PDB entry 5C4J | X-ray diffraction, 4.00 A resolution | chains A and U of the 13 polymer chains in the assembly

Chain A:
Name: DNA-directed RNA polymerase II subunit RPB1
Source organism: Saccharomyces cerevisiae (strain ATCC 204508 / S288c)
Notes: EC 2.7.7.6
Reference sequence: P04050 (RPB1_YEAST); residues 1-1733 here = UniProt positions 1-1733
Amino-acid sequence (1733 residues; numbered 1 to 1733; the number before each row is that of its first residue):
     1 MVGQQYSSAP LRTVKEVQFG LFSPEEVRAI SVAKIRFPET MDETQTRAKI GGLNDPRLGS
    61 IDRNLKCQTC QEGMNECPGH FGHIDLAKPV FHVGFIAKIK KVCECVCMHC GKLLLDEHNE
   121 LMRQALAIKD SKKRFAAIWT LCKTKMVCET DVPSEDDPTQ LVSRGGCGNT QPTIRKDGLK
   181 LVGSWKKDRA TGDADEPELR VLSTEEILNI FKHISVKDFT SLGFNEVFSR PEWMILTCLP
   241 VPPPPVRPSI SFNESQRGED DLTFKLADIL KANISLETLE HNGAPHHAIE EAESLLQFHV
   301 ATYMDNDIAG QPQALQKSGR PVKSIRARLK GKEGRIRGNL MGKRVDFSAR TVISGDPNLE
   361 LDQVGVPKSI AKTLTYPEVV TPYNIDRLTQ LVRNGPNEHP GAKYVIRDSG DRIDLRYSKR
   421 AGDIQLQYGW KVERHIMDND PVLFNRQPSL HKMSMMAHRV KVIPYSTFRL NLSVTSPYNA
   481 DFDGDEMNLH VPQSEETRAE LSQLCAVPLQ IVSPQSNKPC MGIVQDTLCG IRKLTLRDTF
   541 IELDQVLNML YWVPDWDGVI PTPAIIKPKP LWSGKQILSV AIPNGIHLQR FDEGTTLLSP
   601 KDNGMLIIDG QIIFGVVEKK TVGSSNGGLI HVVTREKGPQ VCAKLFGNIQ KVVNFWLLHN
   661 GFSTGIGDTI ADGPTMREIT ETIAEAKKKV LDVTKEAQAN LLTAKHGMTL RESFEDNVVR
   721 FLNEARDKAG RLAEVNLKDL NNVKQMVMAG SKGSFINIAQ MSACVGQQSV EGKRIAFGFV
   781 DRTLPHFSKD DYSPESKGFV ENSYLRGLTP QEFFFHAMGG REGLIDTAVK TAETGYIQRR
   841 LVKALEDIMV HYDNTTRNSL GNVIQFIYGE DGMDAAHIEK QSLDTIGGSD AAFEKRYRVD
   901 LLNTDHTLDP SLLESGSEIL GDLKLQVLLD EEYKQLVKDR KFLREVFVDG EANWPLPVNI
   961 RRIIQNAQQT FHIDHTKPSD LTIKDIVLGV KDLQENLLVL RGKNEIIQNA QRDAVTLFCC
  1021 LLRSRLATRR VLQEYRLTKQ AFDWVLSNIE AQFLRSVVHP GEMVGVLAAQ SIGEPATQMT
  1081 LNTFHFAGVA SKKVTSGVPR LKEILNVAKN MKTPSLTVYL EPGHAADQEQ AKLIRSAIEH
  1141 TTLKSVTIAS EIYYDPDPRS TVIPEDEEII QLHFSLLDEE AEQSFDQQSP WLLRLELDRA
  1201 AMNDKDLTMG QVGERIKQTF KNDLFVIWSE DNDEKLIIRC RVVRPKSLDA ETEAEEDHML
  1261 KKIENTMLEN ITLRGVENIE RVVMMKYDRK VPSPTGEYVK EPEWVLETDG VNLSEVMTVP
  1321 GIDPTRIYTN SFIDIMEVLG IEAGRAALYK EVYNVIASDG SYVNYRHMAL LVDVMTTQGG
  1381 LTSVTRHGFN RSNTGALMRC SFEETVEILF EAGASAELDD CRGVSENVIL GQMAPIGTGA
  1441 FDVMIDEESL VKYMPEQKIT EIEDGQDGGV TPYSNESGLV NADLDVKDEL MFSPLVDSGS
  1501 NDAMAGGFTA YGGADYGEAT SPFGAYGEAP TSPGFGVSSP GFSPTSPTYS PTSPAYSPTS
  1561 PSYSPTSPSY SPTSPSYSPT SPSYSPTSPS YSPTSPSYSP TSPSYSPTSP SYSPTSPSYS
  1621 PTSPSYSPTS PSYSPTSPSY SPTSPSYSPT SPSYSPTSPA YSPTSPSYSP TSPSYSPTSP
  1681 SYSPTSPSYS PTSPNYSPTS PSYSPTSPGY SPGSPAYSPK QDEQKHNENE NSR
Not modelled in the structure: 1, 35, 44-48, 83-84, 1244-1255, 1454-1733
Metal / ion sites: Zn2+ site 1 near Cys-67 (its only coordinating residue here); Zn2+ site 2: Cys-107, Cys-110
Swiss-Prot annotation at these positions:
  - region: Pro-248 to Asp-260 (Lid loop), Asn-306 to Lys-323 (Rudder loop), Pro-810 to Glu-822 (Bridging helix)
  - binding site (Zn(2+)): Cys-67, Cys-70, Cys-77, His-80, Cys-107, Cys-110, Cys-148, Cys-167
  - binding site (Mg(2+)): Asp-481, Asp-483, Asp-485
  - modified residue: Thr-1471 (Phosphothreonine)
  - cross-link (Glycyl lysine isopeptide (Lys-Gly)): Lys-695 (interchain with G-Cter in ubiquitin), Lys-1246 (interchain with G-Cter in ubiquitin), Lys-1350 (interchain with G-Cter in ubiquitin)
  - natural variant: Ser-1653 to Pro-1659 (deletion: In strain: A364A)
  - mutagenesis: Lys-1246 (K1246R: Impairs ubiquitination during transcription stress)
What the authors report for this chain:
  - binding site for Non-template strand DNA: Lys-100, Lys-101, Lys-143, Arg-175, Lys-317, Lys-1102, Lys-1109, Asn-1110, His-1387, Arg-1391
  - binding site for the 9-nt RNA strand: Arg-320
  - conformationally variable residues (loop rearrangement, side-chain flip): Gln-1078 to Gly-1097
  - contacts within the chain: Thr-1095/Thr-1113 (hydrogen bond)

Chain U:
Molecule: Template strand DNA
Sequence (53 nucleotides; row label = number of the first residue in the row):
     1 CCTACCGATA AGCAGACGAT CCTCTCGAAC CACGGACTCT TTATATACAA GCG
Not modelled in the structure: 1, 40-53

Chain A / chain U interface:
Residue-residue contacts (27):
  Lys-176(A) / DG15(U)  salt bridge to the phosphate
  Arg-189(A) / DA4(U)  salt bridge to the phosphate
  Ile-308(A) / DG15(U)  phosphate contact
  Ala-309(A) / DG15(U)  phosphate contact
  Ser-318(A) / DA29(U)  base contact
  Arg-326(A) / DA16(U)  salt bridge to the phosphate
  Lys-330(A) / DC17(U)  salt bridge to the phosphate
  Lys-332(A) / DT20(U)  salt bridge to the phosphate
  Lys-332(A) / DC21(U)  salt bridge to the phosphate
  Glu-333(A) / DC21(U)  phosphate contact
  Arg-337(A) / DG18(U)  salt bridge to the phosphate
  Arg-337(A) / DT20(U)  salt bridge to the phosphate
  Gln-447(A) / DT20(U)  sugar contact
  Pro-448(A) / DT20(U)  base contact
  Thr-831(A) / DA19(U)  sugar contact
  Ala-832(A) / DA19(U)  sugar contact
  Gly-835(A) / DA19(U)  sugar contact
  Tyr-836(A) / DC17(U)  base contact
  Arg-839(A) / DG18(U)  salt bridge to the phosphate
  Arg-1386(A) / DG15(U)  base contact
  Arg-1386(A) / DA16(U)  hydrogen bond to the base
  Arg-1386(A) / DC17(U)  sugar contact
  Glu-1403(A) / DC17(U)  phosphate contact
  Glu-1403(A) / DG18(U)  phosphate contact
  Glu-1404(A) / DC17(U)  phosphate contact
  Thr-1405(A) / DC17(U)  phosphate contact
  Glu-1407(A) / DC17(U)  phosphate contact
Also at the interface, not in a pair above, chain A (25 interface residues in all): Leu-121, Lys-145, Gly-310
Also at the interface, not in a pair above, chain U (12 interface residues in all): DT3, DC6, DG7

Overview:
The interface between chain A and chain U involves 25 residues on one side and 12 on the other; the contacts
include 1 hydrogen bond and 9 salt bridges. Polar pairs include Arg-1386(A)/DA16(U), Lys-176(A)/DG15(U) and
Arg-189(A)/DA4(U). From the paper: a binding site for Non-template strand DNA at Lys-100(A), Lys-101(A) and
Lys-143(A) among others; a binding site for the 9-nt RNA strand at Arg-320(A).
Chain A is DNA-directed RNA polymerase II subunit RPB1 (Saccharomyces cerevisiae (strain ATCC 204508 / S288c))
and chain U is Template strand DNA; the structure, Crystal structure of a transcribing RNA Polymerase II
complex reveals a complete transcription bubble, was determined by X-ray diffraction (same publication as
5C3E, 5C44, 5C4A and 5C4X).
